PDB entry 4ROE | X-ray diffraction, 2.20 A resolution | chains B and T of the 4 polymer chains in the assembly

[Chain B]
Molecule: TATA-box-binding protein
Organism: Homo sapiens
UniProtKB: P20226 (TBP_HUMAN); residues 159-339 here = UniProt positions 159-339
Amino-acid sequence (183 residues; numbered 157 to 339; the number before each row is that of its first residue):
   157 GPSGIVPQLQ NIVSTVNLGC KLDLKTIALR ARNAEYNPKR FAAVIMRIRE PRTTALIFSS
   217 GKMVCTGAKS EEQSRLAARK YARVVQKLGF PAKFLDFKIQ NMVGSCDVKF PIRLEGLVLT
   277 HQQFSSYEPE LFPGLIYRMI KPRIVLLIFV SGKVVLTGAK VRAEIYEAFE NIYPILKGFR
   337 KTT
Unresolved in the structure: 157, 335-339
Construct notes: expression tag (157-158)
UniProt features mapped onto this chain:
  - binding site (DNA): Asn167, Arg203, Lys218, Asn257, Arg294

[Chain T]
Molecule: Non-template strand
Sequence (28 nucleotides; numbered 2 to 29; the number before each row is that of its first residue):
     2 TTTGGGAATC TTATAAGTTC TGTATGAG
Unresolved in the structure: 29

[How chain B and chain T interact]
Pairs across the interface (37):
  Gln166(B) - DT15(T)  sugar contact
  Gln166(B) - DA16(T)  sugar contact
  Asn167(B) - DA14(T)  hydrogen bond to the base
  Asn167(B) - DT15(T)  hydrogen bond to the base
  Val169(B) - DA14(T)  base contact
  Arg196(B) - DC11(T)  sugar contact
  Arg196(B) - DT12(T)  sugar contact
  Phe197(B) - DC11(T)  base contact
  Phe197(B) - DT12(T)  base contact
  Ile201(B) - DT12(T)  phosphate contact
  Ile201(B) - DT13(T)  sugar contact
  Arg203(B) - DT13(T)  phosphate contact
  Arg203(B) - DA14(T)  salt bridge to the phosphate
  Arg208(B) - DT15(T)  salt bridge to the phosphate
  Thr210(B) - DT13(T)  phosphate contact
  Thr210(B) - DA14(T)  sugar contact
  Leu212(B) - DT12(T)  base contact
  Leu212(B) - DT13(T)  sugar contact
  Thr222(B) - DT13(T)  base contact
  Thr222(B) - DA14(T)  hydrogen bond to the sugar
  Gly223(B) - DA14(T)  phosphate contact
  Lys225(B) - DT15(T)  sugar contact
  Val259(B) - DT15(T)  base contact
  Val259(B) - DA16(T)  base contact
  Ser261(B) - DA16(T)  sugar contact
  Phe288(B) - DG18(T)  base contact
  Pro289(B) - DG18(T)  base contact
  Pro289(B) - DT19(T)  sugar contact
  Leu303(B) - DA17(T)  base contact
  Phe305(B) - DA17(T)  sugar contact
  Phe305(B) - DG18(T)  sugar contact
  Ser307(B) - DA17(T)  phosphate contact
  Ser307(B) - DG18(T)  hydrogen bond to the phosphate
  Lys309(B) - DA17(T)  phosphate contact
  Lys309(B) - DG18(T)  phosphate contact
  Val311(B) - DA16(T)  base contact
  Val311(B) - DA17(T)  sugar contact
Also at the interface, not in a pair above, chain B (23 interface residues in all): Val220

[Overview]
23 residues of chain B face 9 of chain T across their interface, with 4 hydrogen bonds and 2 salt bridges.
Polar contacts include Asn167(B)-DA14(T), Asn167(B)-DT15(T) and Thr222(B)-DA14(T). From UniProt: 5 DNA-binding
residues on chain B.
Here chain B is TATA-box-binding protein (Homo sapiens) and chain T is Non-template strand. Entry 4ROE (Human
TFIIB-related factor 2 (Brf2) and TBP bound to RPPH1 promoter) was determined by X-ray diffraction, deposited
together with 4ROC and 4ROD.
